PDB entry 9E2Y | electron microscopy, 3.20 A resolution | chains 4 and 6 of the 14 polymer chains in the assembly

Chain 4:
Name: DNA replication licensing factor MCM4
From: Saccharomyces cerevisiae W303
Notes: EC 3.6.4.12
UniProtKB: P30665 (MCM4_YEAST); numbering as in UniProt (aligned over 1-933)
Amino-acid sequence (933 residues; numbered 1 to 933; the number before each row is that of its first residue):
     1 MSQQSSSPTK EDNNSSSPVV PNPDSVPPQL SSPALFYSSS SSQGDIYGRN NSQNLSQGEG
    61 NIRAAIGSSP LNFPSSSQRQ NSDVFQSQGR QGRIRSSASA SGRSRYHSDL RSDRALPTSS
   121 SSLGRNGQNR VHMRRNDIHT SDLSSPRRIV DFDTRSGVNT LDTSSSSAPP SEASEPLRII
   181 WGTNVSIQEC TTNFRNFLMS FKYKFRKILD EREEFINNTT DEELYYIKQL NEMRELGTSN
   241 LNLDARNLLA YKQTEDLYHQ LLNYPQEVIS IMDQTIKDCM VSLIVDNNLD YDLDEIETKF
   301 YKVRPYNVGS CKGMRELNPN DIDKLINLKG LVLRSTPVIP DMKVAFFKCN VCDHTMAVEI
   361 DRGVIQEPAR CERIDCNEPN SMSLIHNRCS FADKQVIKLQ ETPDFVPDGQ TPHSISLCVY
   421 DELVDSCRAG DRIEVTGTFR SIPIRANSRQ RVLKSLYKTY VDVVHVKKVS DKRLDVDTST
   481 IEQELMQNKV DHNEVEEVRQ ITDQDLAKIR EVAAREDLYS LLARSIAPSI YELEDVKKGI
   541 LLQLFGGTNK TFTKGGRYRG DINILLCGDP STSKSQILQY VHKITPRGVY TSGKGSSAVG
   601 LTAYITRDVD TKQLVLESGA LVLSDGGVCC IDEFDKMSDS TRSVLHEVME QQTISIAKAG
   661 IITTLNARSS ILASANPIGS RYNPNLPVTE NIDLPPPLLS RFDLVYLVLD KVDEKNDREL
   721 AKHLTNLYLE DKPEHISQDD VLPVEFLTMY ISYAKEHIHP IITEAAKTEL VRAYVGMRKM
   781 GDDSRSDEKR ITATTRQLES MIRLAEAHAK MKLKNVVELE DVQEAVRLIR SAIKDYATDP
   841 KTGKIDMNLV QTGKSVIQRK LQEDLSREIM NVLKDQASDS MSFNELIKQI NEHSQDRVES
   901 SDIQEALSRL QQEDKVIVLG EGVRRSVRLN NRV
Unresolved in the structure: 1-176, 470-500, 729-738, 782-788, 837-933
Swiss-Prot annotation at these positions:
  - motif: Ser-700 to Asp-703 (Arginine finger)
  - binding site (ATP): Gly-568 to Ser-575
  - modified residue (Phosphoserine): Ser-52, Ser-56, Ser-69
  - mutagenesis: Lys-574 (K574A: Loss of MCM2-7 complex helicase activity)
Metal / ion sites: Zn2+: Cys-349, Cys-352, Cys-371, Cys-376; Mg2+: Ser-575 (together with ATP)
Residues lining bound ligands:
  - ATP (adenosine-5'-triphosphate): Ile-530, Tyr-531, Asp-569, Pro-570, Ser-571, Thr-572, Ser-573, Lys-574, Ser-575, Gln-576, Asn-676, Leu-720, Leu-724
  - ATP: Glu-650, Arg-701, Thr-795, Arg-796, Glu-799

Chain 6:
Name: DNA replication licensing factor MCM6
From: Saccharomyces cerevisiae W303
Notes: EC 3.6.4.12
UniProtKB: P53091 (MCM6_YEAST); residue numbers follow UniProt; this construct covers 1-1017
Amino-acid sequence (1017 residues; row label = number of the first residue in the row):
     1 MSSPFPADTP SSNRPSNSSP PPSSIGAGFG SSSGLDSQIG SRLHFPSSSQ PHVSNSQTGP
    61 FVNDSTQFSS QRLQTDGSAT NDMEGNEPAR SFKSRALNHV KKVDDVTGEK VREAFEQFLE
   121 DFSVQSTDTG EVEKVYRAQI EFMKIYDLNT IYIDYQHLSM RENGALAMAI SEQYYRFLPF
   181 LQKGLRRVVR KYAPELLNTS DSLKRSEGDE GQADEDEQQD DDMNGSSLPR DSGSSAAPGN
   241 GTSAMATRSI TTSTSPEQTE RVFQISFFNL PTVHRIRDIR SEKIGSLLSI SGTVTRTSEV
   301 RPELYKASFT CDMCRAIVDN VEQSFKYTEP TFCPNPSCEN RAFWTLNVTR SRFLDWQKVR
   361 IQENANEIPT GSMPRTLDVI LRGDSVERAK PGDRCKFTGV EIVVPDVTQL GLPGVKPSST
   421 LDTRGISKTT EGLNSGVTGL RSLGVRDLTY KISFLACHVI SIGSNIGASS PDANSNNRET
   481 ELQMAANLQA NNVYQDNERD QEVFLNSLSS DEINELKEMV KDEHIYDKLV RSIAPAVFGH
   541 EAVKKGILLQ MLGGVHKSTV EGIKLRGDIN ICVVGDPSTS KSQFLKYVVG FAPRSVYTSG
   601 KASSAAGLTA AVVRDEEGGD YTIEAGALML ADNGICCIDE FDKMDISDQV AIHEAMEQQT
   661 ISIAKAGIHA TLNARTSILA AANPVGGRYN RKLSLRGNLN MTAPIMSRFD LFFVILDDCN
   721 EKIDTELASH IVDLHMKRDE AIEPPFSAEQ LRRYIKYART FKPILTKEAR SYLVEKYKEL
   781 RKDDAQGFSR SSYRITVRQL ESMIRLSEAI ARANCVDEIT PSFIAEAYDL LRQSIIRVDV
   841 DDVEMDEEFD NIESQSHAAS GNNDDNDDGT GSGVITSEPP ADIEEGQSEA TARPGTSEKK
   901 KTTVTYDKYV SMMNMIVRKI AEVDREGAEE LTAVDIVDWY LLQKENDLGS LAEYWEERRL
   961 AFKVIKRLVK DRILMEIHGT RHNLRDLENE ENENNKTVYV IHPNCEVLDQ LEPQDSS
Unresolved in the structure: 1-90, 125-131, 201-251, 419-428, 464-499, 786-792, 836-1017
Swiss-Prot annotation at these positions:
  - motif: Ser-707 to Asp-710 (Arginine finger)
  - binding site (ATP): Gly-575 to Ser-582
  - modified residue: Ser-78 (Phosphoserine), Ser-249 (Phosphoserine), Ser-372 (Phosphoserine), Thr-766 (Phosphothreonine)
  - mutagenesis: Lys-581 (K581A: Loss of MCM2-7 complex helicase activity)
Metal / ion sites: Zn2+: Cys-311, Cys-314, Cys-333, Cys-338; Mg2+: Ser-582 (together with ATP)
Residues lining bound ligands:
  - ADP (adenosine-5'-diphosphate): Leu-565, Glu-657, Gln-658, Arg-708, Val-797, Arg-798, Glu-801
  - ATP: Ala-536, Val-537, Phe-538, His-540, Asp-576, Pro-577, Ser-578, Thr-579, Ser-580, Lys-581, Ser-582, Gln-583, Asp-639, Asn-683, Leu-727, His-730, Ile-731

Interface between chain 4 and chain 6:
Residue-residue contacts (134):
  Arg-334(4) with Thr-429(6)
  Thr-336(4) with Arg-375(6); Thr-429(6); Thr-430(6)
  Pro-337(4) with Arg-375(6)
  Val-338(4) with Arg-280(6)
  Ile-339(4) with Asn-434(6)
  Pro-340(4) with Val-403(6), hydrophobic; Tyr-450(6), hydrophobic
  Phe-347(4) with Leu-440(6), hydrophobic
  Val-351(4) with Leu-97(6), hydrophobic; Lys-102(6)
  Cys-352(4) with Lys-102(6); Val-103(6), hydrogen bond (backbone-backbone)
  Asp-353(4) with Lys-102(6), salt bridge
  Ile-360(4) with Val-437(6), hydrophobic
  Gly-363(4) with Val-437(6); Thr-438(6), hydrogen bond (backbone-backbone)
  Val-364(4) with Thr-438(6)
  Ile-365(4) with Val-437(6), hydrophobic; Thr-438(6), hydrogen bond (backbone-backbone); Gly-439(6)
  Glu-367(4) with Gly-439(6); Leu-440(6); Arg-441(6), hydrogen bond (side chain-backbone)
  Arg-373(4) with Lys-101(6); Val-103(6)
  Glu-378(4) with Arg-95(6), salt bridge
  Asn-380(4) with Arg-441(6)
  Leu-384(4) with Leu-440(6), hydrophobic; Tyr-450(6)
  His-386(4) with Val-403(6); Pro-405(6); Leu-448(6); Tyr-450(6), hydrogen bond
  Asn-387(4) with Tyr-175(6); Phe-325(6); Ile-402(6); Val-403(6), hydrogen bond (side chain-backbone)
  Arg-388(4) with Arg-176(6)
  Phe-391(4) with Ser-281(6); Val-403(6), hydrophobic; Tyr-450(6), hydrophobic
  Ala-392(4) with Ser-281(6)
  Asp-393(4) with Arg-280(6); Ser-281(6), hydrogen bond (side chain-backbone); Glu-282(6)
  Lys-394(4) with Leu-433(6), hydrogen bond (side chain-backbone)
  Gln-395(4) with Arg-375(6)
  Lys-398(4) with Glu-431(6), salt bridge
  Ser-416(4) with Glu-431(6); Leu-433(6)
  Leu-417(4) with Leu-433(6)
  Cys-418(4) with Leu-433(6), hydrophobic
  Val-424(4) with Arg-280(6)
  Asp-425(4) with Arg-277(6); Arg-280(6), salt bridge; Arg-375(6), salt bridge
  Arg-428(4) with Pro-369(6); Thr-370(6), hydrogen bond (side chain-backbone); Ser-372(6), hydrogen bond
  Ile-442(4) with Ser-435(6)
  Arg-445(4) with Val-445(6), hydrogen bond (side chain-backbone); Arg-446(6)
  Ser-448(4) with Gln-409(6); Ser-418(6); Arg-446(6)
  Arg-449(4) with Val-445(6)
  Arg-451(4) with Val-445(6)
  Lys-458(4) with Glu-431(6), hydrogen bond (side chain-backbone)
  Tyr-460(4) with Leu-433(6), hydrophobic
  Thr-548(4) with Arg-738(6)
  Lys-550(4) with His-735(6); Arg-738(6)
  Phe-552(4) with Leu-734(6); Arg-738(6); Asp-739(6)
  Thr-553(4) with Asp-739(6)
  Lys-554(4) with Pro-535(6); Asp-739(6); Ile-742(6)
  Tyr-558(4) with Leu-734(6)
  Asp-608(4) with Met-373(6)
  Asp-610(4) with Thr-429(6)
  Gln-613(4) with Arg-360(6); Thr-376(6)
  Leu-614(4) with Thr-295(6); Arg-296(6)
  Val-615(4) with Gln-362(6)
  Leu-616(4) with Gln-362(6), hydrogen bond (backbone-side chain)
  Glu-617(4) with Met-373(6)
  Ser-618(4) with Ala-365(6)
  Ser-640(4) with Ser-603(6)
  Ser-643(4) with Lys-601(6), hydrogen bond (side chain-backbone); Ser-603(6)
  Val-644(4) with Ser-603(6)
  His-646(4) with Asp-639(6); Glu-640(6), salt bridge
  Glu-650(4) with Ser-582(6); Lys-586(6), salt bridge; Tyr-597(6)
  Gln-651(4) with Lys-586(6)
  Ala-657(4) with Leu-630(6), hydrophobic
  Gly-660(4) with Pro-391(6)
  Ile-661(4) with Thr-295(6); Pro-391(6); Gly-392(6)
  Ile-662(4) with Pro-391(6); Gly-392(6)
  Thr-663(4) with Gly-392(6)
  Ile-762(4) with His-735(6)
  Glu-764(4) with Met-736(6)
  Lys-767(4) with Ser-729(6); Val-732(6); Asp-733(6), salt bridge
  Leu-770(4) with Val-732(6), hydrophobic
  Val-771(4) with Ser-729(6)
  Tyr-774(4) with Ala-728(6), hydrophobic
  Val-775(4) with Thr-725(6)
  Arg-778(4) with Asp-717(6), salt bridge; Asp-718(6); Asp-724(6), salt bridge
  Lys-779(4) with Glu-721(6), salt bridge
  Lys-789(4) with Arg-688(6), hydrogen bond (backbone-side chain); Cys-719(6), hydrogen bond
  Ile-791(4) with Arg-688(6)
  Thr-794(4) with Ser-578(6)
  Thr-795(4) with Ser-578(6), hydrogen bond; Leu-727(6)
  Arg-796(4) with Ser-578(6)
  Leu-798(4) with Ala-728(6); Ile-731(6), hydrophobic; Val-732(6), hydrophobic
  Ile-802(4) with His-735(6)
Other interface residues (no listed pair), chain 4 (91 interface residues in all): Ser-335, Met-342, Ile-385, Val-396, Asn-549, Thr-551, Lys-658, Pro-697, Glu-799
Other interface residues (no listed pair), chain 6 (87 interface residues in all): Ile-279, Ile-284, Pro-374, Leu-410, Gly-432, Gly-436, Asp-447, Lys-451, Ile-452, Ala-536, Val-589, Ala-602, Glu-624

Summary:
The interface between chain 4 and chain 6 involves 91 residues on one side and 87 on the other; the contacts
include 17 hydrogen bonds and 11 salt bridges. Polar pairs include Asp-353(4)/Lys-102(6), Glu-378(4)/Arg-95(6)
and Lys-398(4)/Glu-431(6).
Here chain 4 is DNA replication licensing factor MCM4 and chain 6 is DNA replication licensing factor MCM6,
both from Saccharomyces cerevisiae W303. Entry 9E2Y (Cryo-EM structure of yeast CMG helicase stalled at
G4-containing DNA template, state 3) was determined by electron microscopy together with 9E2W, 9E2Z and 9E2X
from the same study.
